5FZZ - chain A; structure by X-ray diffraction, 2.55 A resolution.

# Chain A
Molecule: Kti-A protein
From: Solanum tuberosum
Reference sequence: A0A097H118 (A0A097H118_SOLTU); residues 1-187 here correspond to UniProt positions 32-218 (UniProt number = residue number + 31)
Amino-acid sequence (187 residues; each row starts with the number of its first residue):
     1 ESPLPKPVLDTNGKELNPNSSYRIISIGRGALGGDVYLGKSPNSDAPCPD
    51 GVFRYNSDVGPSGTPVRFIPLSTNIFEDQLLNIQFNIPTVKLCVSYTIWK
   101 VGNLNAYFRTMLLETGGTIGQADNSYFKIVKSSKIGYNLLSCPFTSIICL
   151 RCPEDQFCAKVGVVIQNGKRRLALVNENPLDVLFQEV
Not modelled in the structure: 1-2
Disulfides: Cys48-Cys93, Cys142-Cys158, Cys149-Cys152
Differences from the reference sequence: conflict Asp123 (Asn154 in A0A097H11)

# In short
Chain A is Kti-A protein (Solanum tuberosum); the structure, Crystal structure of potato sti-kunitz
bi-functional inhibitor of serine and aspartic proteases in space group P22121 ..., was determined by X-ray
diffraction (same publication as 5FNX, 5FZU, 5FZY and 5G00).
